1UKM - chains A and B; structure by X-ray diffraction, 1.90 A resolution.

# Chain A
Molecule: EMS16 A chain
From: Echis multisquamatus
UniProt: Q7T2Q1 (Q7T2Q1_ECHML); residues 1-134 here correspond to UniProt positions 24-157 (UniProt number = residue number + 23)
Chain sequence (134 residues; each row starts with the number of its first residue):
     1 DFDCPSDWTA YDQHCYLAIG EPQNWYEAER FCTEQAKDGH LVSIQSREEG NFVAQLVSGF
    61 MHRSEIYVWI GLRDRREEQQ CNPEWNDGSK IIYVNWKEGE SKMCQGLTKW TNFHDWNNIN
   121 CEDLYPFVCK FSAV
Unresolved in the structure: 1-2, 134
Disulfide bonds: Cys-4/Cys-15, Cys-32/Cys-129, Cys-104/Cys-121
Curated features (UniProtKB/Swiss-Prot):
  - site (Key residue for binding with integrin): Met-61, Tyr-67, Trp-110

# Chain B
Molecule: EMS16 B chain
From: Echis multisquamatus
UniProt: Q7T2Q0 (Q7T2Q0_ECHML); residues 1-128 here correspond to UniProt positions 27-154 (UniProt number = residue number + 26)
Chain sequence (128 residues; numbered 1 to 128; the number before each row is that of its first residue):
     1 CPLGWSSFDQ HCYKVFEPVK NWTEAEEICM QQHKGSRLAS IHSSEEEAFV SKLASKALKF
    61 TSMWIGLNNP WKDCKWEWSD NARFDYKAWK RRPYCTVMVV KPDRIFWFTR GCEKSVSFVC
   121 KFLTDPAV
Unresolved in the structure: 125-128
Disulfide bonds: Cys-1/Cys-12, Cys-29/Cys-120, Cys-95/Cys-112
Glycans and other covalent adducts: N-acetylglucosamine (NAG) linked to Asn-21
Differences from the reference sequence: conflict Ser-43 (Gly69 in Q7T2Q0)
Curated features (UniProtKB/Swiss-Prot):
  - site (Key residue for binding with integrin): Ser-62, Arg-92, Lys-101, Lys-114, Ser-115
  - glycosylation: Asn-21 (N-linked (GlcNAc...) asparagine)

# Interface between chain A and chain B
Cross-chain cystine bridges: Cys-81(A)/Cys-74(B)
Contacting residue pairs - 100 pairs, chain A then chain B:
  Trp-25(A) / Ser-79(B)
  Glu-29(A) / Ser-79(B)  hydrogen bond
  His-40(A) / Ser-79(B)
  His-40(A) / Asp-80(B)
  Leu-41(A) / Ser-79(B)
  Val-42(A) / Trp-78(B)
  Ser-43(A) / Trp-78(B)
  Ser-43(A) / Asp-80(B)  hydrogen bond
  Ile-44(A) / Trp-78(B)
  Ile-44(A) / Tyr-86(B)
  Gln-45(A) / Ala-82(B)
  Gln-45(A) / Tyr-86(B)
  Ser-46(A) / Tyr-86(B)
  Arg-47(A) / Tyr-86(B)  hydrogen bond
  Ile-70(A) / Trp-78(B)  hydrophobic
  Gly-71(A) / Glu-77(B)
  Gly-71(A) / Trp-78(B)
  Gly-71(A) / Ser-79(B)  hydrogen bond (backbone-backbone)
  Leu-72(A) / Trp-76(B)  hydrophobic
  Leu-72(A) / Glu-77(B)
  Leu-72(A) / Trp-78(B)  hydrophobic
  Leu-72(A) / Phe-84(B)  hydrophobic
  Arg-73(A) / Lys-75(B)
  Arg-73(A) / Trp-76(B)
  Arg-73(A) / Glu-77(B)  hydrogen bond (backbone-backbone)
  Asp-74(A) / Cys-74(B)
  Asp-74(A) / Lys-75(B)  hydrogen bond (side chain-backbone)
  Asp-74(A) / Trp-76(B)
  Arg-75(A) / Glu-77(B)  salt bridge
  Arg-75(A) / Trp-78(B)  hydrogen bond (side chain-backbone)
  Arg-75(A) / Asn-81(B)  hydrogen bond
  Arg-76(A) / Asp-73(B)  hydrogen bond (side chain-backbone)
  Arg-76(A) / Cys-74(B)
  Arg-76(A) / Lys-75(B)
  Gln-80(A) / Pro-70(B)
  Cys-81(A) / Pro-70(B)  hydrogen bond (backbone-backbone)
  Cys-81(A) / Lys-72(B)
  Cys-81(A) / Asp-73(B)
  Cys-81(A) / Cys-74(B)  disulfide
  Asn-82(A) / Asn-68(B)  hydrogen bond (side chain-backbone)
  Asn-82(A) / Asn-69(B)  hydrogen bond (side chain-backbone)
  Asn-82(A) / Pro-70(B)  hydrogen bond (backbone-backbone)
  Asn-82(A) / Lys-72(B)  hydrogen bond (backbone-backbone)
  Trp-85(A) / Ser-40(B)
  Trp-85(A) / Ile-41(B)
  Trp-85(A) / His-42(B)
  Trp-85(A) / Ile-65(B)  hydrophobic
  Trp-85(A) / Gly-66(B)
  Trp-85(A) / Leu-67(B)  hydrophobic
  Trp-85(A) / Trp-107(B)  hydrophobic
  Asn-86(A) / Trp-22(B)
  Asn-86(A) / Glu-26(B)  hydrogen bond
  Asn-86(A) / Arg-37(B)
  Asn-86(A) / Leu-38(B)  hydrogen bond (side chain-backbone)
  Asn-86(A) / Gly-66(B)  hydrogen bond (backbone-backbone)
  Asp-87(A) / Arg-37(B)
  Asp-87(A) / Ser-40(B)  hydrogen bond
  Ser-89(A) / His-42(B)  hydrogen bond
  Ile-91(A) / Leu-67(B)  hydrophobic
  Tyr-93(A) / Ile-41(B)
  Tyr-93(A) / His-42(B)
  Tyr-93(A) / Ser-43(B)
  Tyr-93(A) / Ser-44(B)
  Tyr-93(A) / Glu-47(B)  hydrogen bond
  Tyr-93(A) / Trp-107(B)
  Val-94(A) / Trp-107(B)  hydrophobic
  Asn-95(A) / Glu-47(B)  hydrogen bond
  Asn-95(A) / Ile-105(B)  hydrogen bond (side chain-backbone)
  Asn-95(A) / Phe-106(B)
  Asn-95(A) / Trp-107(B)  hydrogen bond (backbone-backbone)
  Trp-96(A) / Leu-67(B)  hydrophobic
  Trp-96(A) / Thr-96(B)
  Trp-96(A) / Trp-107(B)
  Trp-96(A) / Thr-109(B)
  Lys-97(A) / Arg-104(B)
  Lys-97(A) / Phe-106(B)
  Lys-97(A) / Trp-107(B)  hydrogen bond (backbone-backbone)
  Glu-98(A) / Arg-104(B)  salt bridge
  Glu-100(A) / Trp-107(B)
  Glu-100(A) / Phe-108(B)
  Glu-100(A) / Thr-109(B)  hydrogen bond (side chain-backbone)
  Lys-102(A) / Trp-71(B)  hydrogen bond (backbone-side chain)
  Lys-102(A) / Arg-91(B)
  Met-103(A) / Trp-76(B)
  Gln-105(A) / Trp-76(B)
  Gln-105(A) / Trp-89(B)
  His-114(A) / Ala-88(B)
  Asp-115(A) / Ala-88(B)
  Asp-115(A) / Lys-90(B)  salt bridge
  Trp-116(A) / Trp-78(B)  hydrophobic
  Trp-116(A) / Tyr-86(B)
  Trp-116(A) / Lys-87(B)
  Trp-116(A) / Ala-88(B)  hydrogen bond (backbone-backbone)
  Trp-116(A) / Trp-89(B)
  Asn-117(A) / Trp-89(B)
  Asn-117(A) / Arg-91(B)  hydrogen bond
  Asn-118(A) / Trp-71(B)
  Asn-118(A) / Trp-76(B)
  Asn-118(A) / Trp-89(B)  hydrogen bond
  Asn-118(A) / Arg-91(B)  hydrogen bond
Interface residues without a listed pair, chain A (42 interface residues in all): Pro-83, Lys-90
Interface residues without a listed pair, chain B (43 interface residues in all): Ala-39

# In short
42 residues of chain A face 43 of chain B across their interface, with 1 disulfide bond, 30 hydrogen bonds and
3 salt bridges. Among the polar pairs are Arg-75(A)/Glu-77(B), Glu-98(A)/Arg-104(B) and Asp-115(A)/Lys-90(B).
N-acetylglucosamine is covalently linked to Asn-21(B).
Here chain A is EMS16 A chain and chain B is EMS16 B chain, both from Echis multisquamatus. Entry 1UKM
(Crystal structure of EMS16, an Antagonist of collagen receptor integrin alpha2beta1 (GPIa/IIa)) was
determined by X-ray diffraction.
